4QLS - chains B and C of the 28 polymer chains in the assembly; structure by X-ray diffraction, 2.80 A resolution.

Chain B:
Protein: Proteasome subunit alpha type-3
Source organism: Saccharomyces cerevisiae
Notes: EC 3.4.25.1
UniProt: P23638 (PSA3_YEAST); residues 0-257 here correspond to UniProt positions 1-258 (UniProt number = residue number + 1)
Amino-acid sequence (258 residues; each row starts with the number of its first residue; numbering starts at 0):
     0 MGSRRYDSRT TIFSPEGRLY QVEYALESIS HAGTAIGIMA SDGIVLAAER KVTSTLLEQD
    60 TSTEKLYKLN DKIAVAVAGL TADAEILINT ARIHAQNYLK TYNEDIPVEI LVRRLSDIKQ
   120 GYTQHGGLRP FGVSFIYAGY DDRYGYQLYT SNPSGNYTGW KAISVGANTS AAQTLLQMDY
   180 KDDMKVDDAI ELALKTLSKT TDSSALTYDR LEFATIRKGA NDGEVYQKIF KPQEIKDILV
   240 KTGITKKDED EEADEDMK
Unresolved in the structure: 0, 245-257
UniProt features mapped onto this chain:
  - cross-link (Glycyl lysine isopeptide (Lys-Gly)): Lys99 (interchain with G-Cter in ubiquitin), Lys198 (interchain with G-Cter in ubiquitin), Lys230 (interchain with G-Cter in ubiquitin)

Chain C:
Protein: Proteasome subunit alpha type-4
Source organism: Saccharomyces cerevisiae
Notes: EC 3.4.25.1
UniProt: P40303 (PSA4_YEAST); residues -1 to 252 here correspond to UniProt positions 1-254 (UniProt number = residue number + 2)
Amino-acid sequence (254 residues; numbered -1 to 252; the number before each row is that of its first residue; numbers below 1 keep their minus sign (Met-1 is residue -1)):
    -1 MSGYDRALSI FSPDGHIFQV EYALEAVKRG TCAVGVKGKN CVVLGCERRS TLKLQDTRIT
    59 PSKVSKIDSH VVLSFSGLNA DSRILIEKAR VEAQSHRLTL EDPVTVEYLT RYVAGVQQRY
   119 TQSGGVRPFG VSTLIAGFDP RDDEPKLYQT EPSGIYSSWS AQTIGRNSKT VREFLEKNYD
   179 RKEPPATVEE CVKLTVRSLL EVVQTGAKNI EITVVKPDSD IVALSSEEIN QYVTQIEQEK
   239 QEQQEQDKKK KSNH
Unresolved in the structure: -1 to 0, 241-252
UniProt features mapped onto this chain:
  - modified residue: Thr58 (Phosphothreonine)

How chain B and chain C interact:
Pairs across the interface (77):
  Arg3(B) - Arg4(C)
  Asp6(B) - Tyr2(C)  hydrogen bond
  Asp6(B) - Arg4(C)  salt bridge
  Arg8(B) - Arg4(C)
  Thr10(B) - Leu6(C)
  Thr10(B) - Arg125(C)
  Ile11(B) - Leu6(C)  hydrophobic
  Ile11(B) - Gln17(C)
  Phe12(B) - Gln17(C)  hydrogen bond (backbone-side chain)
  Phe12(B) - Tyr20(C)  hydrophobic
  Phe12(B) - Ala21(C)  hydrophobic
  Phe12(B) - Leu76(C)  hydrophobic
  Phe12(B) - Arg125(C)
  Phe12(B) - Pro126(C)
  Phe12(B) - Gly128(C)
  Ser13(B) - Tyr20(C)
  Pro14(B) - Tyr20(C)  hydrophobic
  Pro14(B) - Glu23(C)
  Glu15(B) - Glu23(C)
  Glu15(B) - Arg27(C)  hydrogen bond (backbone-side chain)
  Gly16(B) - Tyr20(C)
  Gly16(B) - Glu23(C)
  Gly16(B) - Ala24(C)
  Gly16(B) - Arg27(C)
  Arg17(B) - Arg27(C)
  Leu18(B) - Leu76(C)  hydrophobic
  Leu18(B) - Arg125(C)
  Met38(B) - Asp54(C)
  Met38(B) - Arg56(C)
  Arg112(B) - Arg81(C)
  Ser115(B) - Arg81(C)  hydrogen bond (backbone-side chain)
  Asp116(B) - Arg81(C)  salt bridge
  Asp116(B) - Ile82(C)
  Gln119(B) - Ala78(C)
  Gln119(B) - Asp79(C)
  Gln119(B) - Ile82(C)
  Thr122(B) - Arg125(C)  hydrogen bond (backbone-side chain)
  Gln123(B) - Tyr118(C)
  Gln123(B) - Gly123(C)
  Gln123(B) - Val124(C)
  Gln123(B) - Arg125(C)  hydrogen bond (backbone-backbone)
  Gln123(B) - Phe127(C)
  His124(B) - Gly123(C)
  His124(B) - Val124(C)
  Gly125(B) - Tyr2(C)
  Gly125(B) - Gly123(C)  hydrogen bond (backbone-backbone)
  Gly126(B) - Tyr2(C)
  Tyr143(B) - Arg56(C)  hydrogen bond (backbone-side chain)
  Tyr143(B) - Ile57(C)  hydrophobic
  Tyr145(B) - Arg56(C)  hydrogen bond (backbone-side chain)
  Gln146(B) - Ile57(C)
  Leu147(B) - Ile57(C)
  Tyr148(B) - Ile57(C)
  Ser153(B) - Ala78(C)
  Gly154(B) - Ala78(C)
  Gly154(B) - Arg81(C)  hydrogen bond (backbone-side chain)
  Asn155(B) - Asn77(C)  hydrogen bond
  Asn155(B) - Ala78(C)
  Tyr156(B) - Pro59(C)
  Tyr156(B) - Arg81(C)
  Gly158(B) - Gln53(C)
  Gly158(B) - Asp54(C)  hydrogen bond (backbone-backbone)
  Gly158(B) - Ile57(C)
  Gly158(B) - Thr58(C)  hydrogen bond (backbone-side chain)
  Trp159(B) - Leu50(C)  hydrophobic
  Trp159(B) - Leu52(C)
  Trp159(B) - Gln53(C)
  Trp159(B) - Asp54(C)
  Lys160(B) - Leu52(C)  hydrogen bond (backbone-backbone)
  Lys160(B) - Gln53(C)
  Lys160(B) - Asp54(C)
  Ala161(B) - Leu52(C)  hydrogen bond (backbone-backbone)
  Gln172(B) - Leu52(C)
  Leu175(B) - Leu52(C)  hydrophobic
  Gln176(B) - Lys51(C)
  Gln176(B) - Leu52(C)
  Tyr179(B) - Leu52(C)  hydrophobic
Also at the interface, not in a pair above, chain B (41 interface residues in all): Glu108, Thr157

In short:
41 residues of chain B and 31 residues of chain C are in contact, with 15 hydrogen bonds and 2 salt bridges.
Polar pairs include Asp6(B)-Arg4(C), Asp116(B)-Arg81(C) and Asp6(B)-Tyr2(C).
Here chain B is Proteasome subunit alpha type-3 and chain C is Proteasome subunit alpha type-4, both from
Saccharomyces cerevisiae. Entry 4QLS (yCP in complex with tripeptidic epoxyketone inhibitor 11) was determined
by X-ray diffraction (same publication as 4QLQ, 4QLT, 4QLU and 4QLV).
